5KL1 - chains A and B of the 3 polymer chains in the assembly; structure by X-ray diffraction, 3.70 A resolution.

# Chain A
Molecule: Maternal protein pumilio
From: Drosophila melanogaster
UniProt: P25822 (PUM_DROME); residue numbers follow UniProt; this construct covers 1091-1426
Sequence (337 residues; row label = number of the first residue in the row):
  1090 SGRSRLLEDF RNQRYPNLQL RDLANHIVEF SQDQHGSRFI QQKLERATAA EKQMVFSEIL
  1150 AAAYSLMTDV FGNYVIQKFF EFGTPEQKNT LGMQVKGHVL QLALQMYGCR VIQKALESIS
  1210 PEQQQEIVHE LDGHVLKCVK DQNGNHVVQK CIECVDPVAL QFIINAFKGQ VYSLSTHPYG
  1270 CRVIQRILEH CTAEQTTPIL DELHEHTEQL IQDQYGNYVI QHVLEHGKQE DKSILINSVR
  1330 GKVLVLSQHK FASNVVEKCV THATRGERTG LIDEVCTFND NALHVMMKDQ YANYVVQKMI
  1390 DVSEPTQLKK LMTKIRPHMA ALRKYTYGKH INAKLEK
Unresolved in the structure: 1090-1091, 1420-1426
Sequence notes: expression tag (1090)
UniProt features mapped onto this chain:
  - region: S1126 to Q1130 (Adenine-nucleotide binding in RNA target), N1162 to Q1166 (Uracil-nucleotide binding in RNA target), C1198 to Q1202 (Adenine-nucleotide binding in RNA target), N1234 to Q1238 (Non-specific-nucleotide binding in RNA target), C1270 to Q1274 (Adenine-nucleotide binding in RNA target), N1306 to Q1310 (Uracil-nucleotide binding in RNA target), S1342 to E1346 (Guanine-nucleotide binding in RNA target), N1382 to Q1386 (Uracil-nucleotide binding in RNA target)
  - mutagenesis: R1127 (R1127A: Disrupts RNA-binding), K1167 (K1167A: Disrupts RNA-binding), R1199 (R1199A: Disrupts RNA-binding), H1235 (H1235A: Disrupts RNA-binding), G1330 (G1330D: In Pum680; abolishes interaction with brat and translational repression activity but not RNA-binding activity), E1346 (E1346K: Disrupts RNA-binding), C1365 (C1365R: Abolishes interaction with brat), T1366 (T1366D: Abolishes interaction with brat), F1367 (F1367S: Abolishes interaction with nanos), N1368 (N1368S: Abolishes interaction with brat)
What the authors report for this chain:
  - conformationally variable residues (loop rearrangement): F1367
  - mutagenesis - Q1337A, S1342A/N1343A/E1346A, F1367S: abolished binding to the 16-nt RNA strand
  - binding site for the 16-nt RNA strand: K1413, T1415

# Chain B
Molecule: Protein nanos
From: Drosophila melanogaster
UniProt: P25724 (NANOS_DROME); residues 289-401 here = UniProt positions 289-401
Sequence (114 residues; row label = number of the first residue in the row):
   288 SRGASNSSNN NNNNNKVYKR YNSKAKEISR HCVFCENNNE PEAVINSHSV RDNFNRVLCP
   348 KLRTYVCPIC GASGDSAHTI KYCPKKPIIT MEDAIKAESF RLAKSSYYKQ QMKV
Unresolved in the structure: 288-315, 386-401
Sequence notes: expression tag (288)
Ion coordination: Zn2+ site 1: C319, C322, H335, C346; Zn2+ site 2: C354, C357, H365, C370
UniProt features mapped onto this chain:
  - zinc finger: H318 to K372 (Nanos-type)
  - motif: C319 to C346 (C2HC 1), C354 to C370 (C2HC 2)
  - binding site (Zn(2+)): C319, C322, H335, C346, C354, C357, H365, C370
  - mutagenesis: C319 (C319Y: Strong defects in abdomen and oogenesis. Reduces binding of zinc. Complete loss of zinc-binding and loss of function; when associated with Y-354), C322 (C322S: Strong defects in abdomen and oogenesis), H335 (H335Y: Strong defects in abdomen and oogenesis), S336 (S336L: Strong defects in abdomen and oogenesis), V337 (V337E: Strong defects in abdomen and oogenesis), R338 (R338Q: Strong defects in abdomen and oogenesis), P347 (P347S: Strong defects in abdomen and oogenesis), L349 (L349R: Strong defects in abdomen and oogenesis), R350 (R350Q: Strong defects in abdomen and oogenesis), V353 (V353M: Strong defects in abdomen and oogenesis), C354 (C354Y: Strong defects in abdomen and oogenesis. Reduces binding of zinc. Complete loss of zinc-binding and loss of function; when associated with Y-319), C357 (C357Y: Strong defects in abdomen and oogenesis), 5 further mutagenesis entries in UniProt
What the authors report for this chain:
  - binding site for the 16-nt RNA strand: F321, N325, Y352, T366, K368, Y369
  - Zn2+ coordination: C319, C354 (proposed by the authors, not directly observed)

# How chain A and chain B interact
Pairs across the interface (23):
  L1333(A) with I376(B); T377(B)
  V1334(A) with I375(B), hydrophobic; T377(B)
  Q1337(A) with P374(B); I375(B); I376(B), hydrogen bond (side chain-backbone)
  F1367(A) with M378(B), hydrophobic
  N1368(A) with A381(B), hydrogen bond (side chain-backbone); E385(B)
  N1370(A) with A381(B); A384(B), hydrogen bond (side chain-backbone)
  V1374(A) with I376(B), hydrophobic
  K1377(A) with K368(B); K373(B)
  D1378(A) with K373(B), salt bridge
  Q1379(A) with K368(B); Y369(B)
  K1413(A) with N324(B)
  Y1414(A) with N324(B), hydrogen bond (backbone-side chain); K368(B)
  T1415(A) with N324(B)
  Y1416(A) with K368(B), hydrogen bond
Other interface residues (no listed pair), chain A (16 interface residues in all): G1330, A1371
The authors on this interface:
  - residue pairs: Q1337(A)-I376(B) (hydrogen bond), F1367(A)-M378(B) (hydrophobic contact)

# Summary
16 residues of chain A face 12 of chain B across their interface; the contacts include 5 hydrogen bonds and 1
salt bridge. Polar pairs include D1378(A)-K373(B), Q1337(A)-I376(B) and N1368(A)-A381(B). The paper describes
a hydrogen bond between Q1337(A) and I376(B); a hydrophobic contact between F1367(A) and M378(B). From the
paper: a binding site for the 16-nt RNA strand at K1413(A), T1415(A) and F321(B) among others; Q1337A,
S1342A/N1343A/E1346A and F1367S of chain A abolish binding to the 16-nt RNA strand.
Chain A is Maternal protein pumilio and chain B is Protein nanos, both from Drosophila melanogaster; the
structure, Crystal structure of the Pumilio-Nos-hunchback RNA complex, was determined by X-ray diffraction
together with 5KL8 and 5KLA from the same study.
